Entry 6IFZ (electron microscopy, 3.58 A resolution); this record covers chains G and J of the 10 polymer chains in the assembly.

Chain G:
Protein: Type III-A CRISPR-associated RAMP protein Csm3
From: Streptococcus thermophilus ND03
UniProtKB: A0A2U2M035 (A0A2U2M035_STRTR); residue numbers follow UniProt; this construct covers 1-220
Chain sequence (220 residues; numbered 1 to 220; the number before each row is that of its first residue):
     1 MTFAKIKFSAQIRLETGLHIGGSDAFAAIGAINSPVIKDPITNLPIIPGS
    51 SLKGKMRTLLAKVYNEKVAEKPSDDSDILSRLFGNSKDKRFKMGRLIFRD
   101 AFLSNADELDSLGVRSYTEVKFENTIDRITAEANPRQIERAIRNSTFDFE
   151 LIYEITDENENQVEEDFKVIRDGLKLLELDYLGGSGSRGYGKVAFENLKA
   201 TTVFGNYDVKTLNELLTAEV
Not modelled in the structure: 1, 219-220
Differences from the reference sequence: engineered mutation Asn33 (Asp in A0A2U2M035)

Chain J:
Molecule: CTR2
Sequence (50 nucleotides; row label = number of the first residue in the row):
     1 GGUAGGAAUGGGUAAUUAUAGCGAGCUAGAAAGCCAAAGGAAGUUUUGUC
Not modelled in the structure: 1-6, 35-50

Chain G / chain J interface:
Contacting residue pairs - 14 pairs, chain G then chain J:
  Ile29(G) with U17(J), hydrogen bond to the sugar; A18(J), phosphate contact
  Gly30(G) with U17(J), sugar contact
  Asn33(G) with A18(J), hydrogen bond to the sugar
  Ser34(G) with A18(J), base contact
  Lys87(G) with C26(J), sugar contact
  Lys92(G) with U27(J), base contact
  Ala133(G) with U16(J), hydrogen bond to the sugar
  Asn134(G) with U16(J), sugar contact; A18(J), hydrogen bond to the sugar
  Pro135(G) with U16(J), base contact; U17(J), sugar contact; A18(J), sugar contact
  Arg136(G) with A18(J), base contact
Other interface residues (no listed pair), chain G (12 interface residues in all): Ala31, Thr125
Other interface residues (no listed pair), chain J (6 interface residues in all): U19

In short:
The interface between chain G and chain J involves 12 residues on one side and 6 on the other; the contacts
include 4 hydrogen bonds. Among the polar pairs are Ile29(G)-U17(J), Asn33(G)-A18(J) and Ala133(G)-U16(J).
Here chain G is Type III-A CRISPR-associated RAMP protein Csm3 (Streptococcus thermophilus ND03) and chain J
is CTR2. Entry 6IFZ (Type III-A Csm complex, Cryo-EM structure of Csm-CTR2-ssDNA complex) was determined by
electron microscopy (same publication as 6IFK, 6IFL, 6IFN, 6IFR, 6IFU, 6IFY and 6IG0).
